Entry 5R1O (X-ray diffraction, 1.90 A resolution); this record covers chains A and B.

Chain A:
Name: Pre-mRNA-splicing factor 8
Organism: Saccharomyces cerevisiae (strain ATCC 204508 / S288c)
Notes: fragment: yPrp8 RNaseH
UniProtKB: P33334 (PRP8_YEAST); residue numbers follow UniProt; this construct covers 1836-2090
Amino-acid sequence (258 residues; numbered 1833 to 2090; the number before each row is that of its first residue):
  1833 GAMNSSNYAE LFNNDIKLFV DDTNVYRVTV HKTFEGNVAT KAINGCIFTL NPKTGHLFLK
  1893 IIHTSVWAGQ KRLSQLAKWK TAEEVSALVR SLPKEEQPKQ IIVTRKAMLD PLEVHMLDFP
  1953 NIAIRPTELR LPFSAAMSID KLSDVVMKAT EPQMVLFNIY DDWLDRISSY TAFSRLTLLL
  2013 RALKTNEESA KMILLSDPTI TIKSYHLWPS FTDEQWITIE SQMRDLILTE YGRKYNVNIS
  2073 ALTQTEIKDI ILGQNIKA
Unresolved in the structure: 2070-2090
Sequence notes: expression tag (1833-1835)
Swiss-Prot annotation at these positions:
  - mutagenesis: Asp1853 (D1853A: Alters protein folding. Severely impaired growth. Strongly reduced growth at 35 degrees Celsius; when associated with A-1854; D1853N: Reduced growth at 30 degrees Celsius ...), Asp1854 (D1854A: Reduced growth at 30 degrees Celsius. Strongly reduced growth at 16 degrees Celsius. Strongly reduced growth at 35 degrees Celsius; when associated with A-1853 ...), Thr1855 (T1855A: Reduced growth at 30 degrees Celsius. Strongly reduced growth at 16 degrees Celsius), Thr1936 (T1936A: Reduced growth at 30 degrees Celsius. Strongly reduced growth at 16 degrees Celsius), Arg1937 (R1937K: Severely impaired growth. Reduced growth at 30 degrees Celsius. Strongly reduced growth at 16 degrees Celsius)

Chain B:
Name: A1 cistron-splicing factor AAR2
Organism: Saccharomyces cerevisiae (strain ATCC 204508 / S288c)
Notes: fragment: GAMA - Aar2(1-152) - SSSSS - Aar2(171-317); engineered mutation(s): L153_D170delinsSSSSS
UniProtKB: P32357 (AAR2_YEAST); aligned to UniProt positions 1-317 over residues 1-317
Amino-acid sequence (308 residues; numbered -3 to 317; 13 numbers in that range are skipped by the numbering (no residue carries them; nothing is unmodelled there); the number before each row is that of its first residue; numbers below 1 keep their minus sign (Gly-3 is residue -3)):
    -3 GAMAMNTVPF TSAPIEVTIG IDQYSFNVKE NQPFHGIKDI PIGHVHVIHF QHADNSSMRY
    57 GYWFDCRMGN FYIQYDPKDG LYKMMEERDG AKFENIVHNF KERQMMVSYP KIDEDDTWYN
   117 LTEFVQMDKI RKIVRKDENQ FSYVDSSMTT VQENEL
   166 SSSSSDPAHS LNYTVINFKS REAIRPGHEM EDFLDKSYYL NTVMLQGIFK NSSNYFGELQ
   226 FAFLNAMFFG NYGSSLQWHA MIELICSSAT VPKHMLDKLD EILYYQIKTL PEQYSDILLN
   286 ERVWNICLYS SFQKNSLHNT EKIMENKYPE LL
Unresolved in the structure: -3 to 0, 166-169
Sequence notes: expression tag (-3 to 0); conflict Ser166 (Leu153 in P32357), Ser167 (Lys154 in P32357), Ser170 (Leu157 in P32357)
Swiss-Prot annotation at these positions:
  - region: Leu261 to Ile282 (Leucine-zipper)
  - modified residue: Ser253 (Phosphoserine), Thr274 (Phosphothreonine)

Interface between chain A and chain B:
Contacting residue pairs (17):
  Gln1907(A) - Met195(B)
  Gln1907(A) - Leu199(B)
  Leu1908(A) - Met195(B)  hydrophobic
  Trp1911(A) - Glu194(B)
  Trp1911(A) - Met195(B)
  Trp1911(A) - Phe198(B)  hydrophobic
  Asp1942(A) - Lys184(B)  salt bridge
  Asp1942(A) - Phe198(B)
  Glu1945(A) - Lys184(B)  salt bridge
  Val1946(A) - Glu194(B)
  Val1946(A) - Phe198(B)  hydrophobic
  His1947(A) - Glu194(B)
  Leu1949(A) - Lys184(B)
  Leu1949(A) - Ser185(B)
  Leu1949(A) - Arg186(B)
  Leu1949(A) - Ile189(B)  hydrophobic
  Asp1950(A) - Arg186(B)  salt bridge

Summary:
9 residues of chain A and 8 residues of chain B are in contact; the contacts include 3 salt bridges. Polar
contacts include Asp1942(A)-Lys184(B), Glu1945(A)-Lys184(B) and Asp1950(A)-Arg186(B). UniProt lists 5
mutagenesis sites on chain A.
Here chain A is Pre-mRNA-splicing factor 8 and chain B is A1 cistron-splicing factor AAR2, both from
Saccharomyces cerevisiae (strain ATCC 204508 / S288c). Entry 5R1O (PanDDA analysis group deposition --
Auto-refined data of Aar2/RNaseH for ground state model 39, DMSO-free) was determined by X-ray diffraction,
deposited together with 5QY1, 5QY2, 5QY3, 5QY4, 5QY5, 5QY6 and 128 further entries.
